Entry 9J7D (electron microscopy, 2.80 A resolution); this record covers chains A and B.

# Chain A (and B)
Name: Urea-proton symporter DUR3
Organism: Arabidopsis thaliana
Notes: chain B of this document is another copy of the same molecule, construct and numbering; everything in this record applies to it too
UniProtKB: F4KD71 (DUR3_ARATH); residue numbers follow UniProt; this construct covers 1-704
Chain sequence (704 residues; numbered 1 to 704; the number before each row is that of its first residue):
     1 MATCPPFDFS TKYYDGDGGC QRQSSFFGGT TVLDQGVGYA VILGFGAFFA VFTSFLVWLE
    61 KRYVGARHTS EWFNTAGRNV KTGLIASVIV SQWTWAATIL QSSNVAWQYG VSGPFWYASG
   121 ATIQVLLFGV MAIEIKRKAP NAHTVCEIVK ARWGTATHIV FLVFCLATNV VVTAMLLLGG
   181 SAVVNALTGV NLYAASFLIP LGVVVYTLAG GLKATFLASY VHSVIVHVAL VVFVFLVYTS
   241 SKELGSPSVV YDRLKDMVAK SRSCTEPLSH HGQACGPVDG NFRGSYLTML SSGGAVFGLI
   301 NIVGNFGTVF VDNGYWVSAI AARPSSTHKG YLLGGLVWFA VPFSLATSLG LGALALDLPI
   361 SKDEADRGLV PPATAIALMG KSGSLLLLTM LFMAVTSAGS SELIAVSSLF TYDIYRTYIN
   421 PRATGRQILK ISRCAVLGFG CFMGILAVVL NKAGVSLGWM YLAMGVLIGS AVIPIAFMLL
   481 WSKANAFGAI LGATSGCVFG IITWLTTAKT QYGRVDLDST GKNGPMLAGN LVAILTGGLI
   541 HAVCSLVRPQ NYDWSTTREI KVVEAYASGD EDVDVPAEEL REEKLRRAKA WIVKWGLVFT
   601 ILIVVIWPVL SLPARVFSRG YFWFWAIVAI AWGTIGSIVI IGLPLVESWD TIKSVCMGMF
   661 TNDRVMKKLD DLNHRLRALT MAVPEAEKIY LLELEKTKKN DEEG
Not modelled in the structure: 1-4, 15-21, 62-81, 562-579, 647-704
Cystine bridges: C264-C275
Small-molecule neighbours:
  - tetradecane (C14): L290, V609, L612
  - hexadecane (R16): W116, G280, N281, F282, R283, L290, S291, S292, A295, L612

# How chain A and chain B interact
No residue of chain A is in contact with chain B in this assembly.

# Summary
No residue of chain A is in contact with chain B. Chain A binds tetradecane and hexadecane.
Chain A and chain B are both Urea-proton symporter DUR3 (Arabidopsis thaliana); the structure, Arabidopsis
high-affinity urea transport DUR3 in the inward-facing open conformation, dimeric state, was determined by
electron microscopy together with 9J7C from the same study.
